PDB entry 8OQP | X-ray diffraction, 2.18 A resolution | chains B and C of the 4 polymer chains in the assembly

Chain B:
Protein: 3-hydroxyacyl-CoA dehydrogenase
Organism: Mycobacterium tuberculosis H37Rv
Notes: EC 1.1.1.35
UniProt: O53872 (O53872_MYCTU); residue numbers follow UniProt; this construct covers 1-720
Sequence (736 residues; numbered -15 to 720; the number before each row is that of its first residue; numbers below 1 keep their minus sign (Met-15 is residue -15)):
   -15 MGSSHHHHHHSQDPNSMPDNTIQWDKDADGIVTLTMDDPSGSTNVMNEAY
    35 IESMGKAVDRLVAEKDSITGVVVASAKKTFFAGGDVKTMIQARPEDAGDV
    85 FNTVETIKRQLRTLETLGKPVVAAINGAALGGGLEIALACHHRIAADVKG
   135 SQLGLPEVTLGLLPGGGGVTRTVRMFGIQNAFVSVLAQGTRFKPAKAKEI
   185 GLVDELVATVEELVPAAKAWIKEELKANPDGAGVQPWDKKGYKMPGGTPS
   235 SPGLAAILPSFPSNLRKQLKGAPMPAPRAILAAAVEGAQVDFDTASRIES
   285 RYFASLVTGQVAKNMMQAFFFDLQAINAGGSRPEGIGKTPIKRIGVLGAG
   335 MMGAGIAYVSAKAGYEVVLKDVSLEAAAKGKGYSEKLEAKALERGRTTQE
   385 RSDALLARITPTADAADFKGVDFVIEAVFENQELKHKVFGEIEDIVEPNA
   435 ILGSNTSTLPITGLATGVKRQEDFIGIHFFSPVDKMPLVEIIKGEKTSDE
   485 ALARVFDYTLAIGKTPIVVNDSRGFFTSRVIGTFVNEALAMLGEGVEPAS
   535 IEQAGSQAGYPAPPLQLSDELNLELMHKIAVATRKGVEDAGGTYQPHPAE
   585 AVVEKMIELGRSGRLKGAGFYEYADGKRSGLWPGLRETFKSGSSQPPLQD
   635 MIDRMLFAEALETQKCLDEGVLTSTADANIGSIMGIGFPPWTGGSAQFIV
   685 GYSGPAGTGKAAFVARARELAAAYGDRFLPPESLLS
Unresolved in the structure: -15 to -14, -7 to 0
Construct notes: initiating methionine (-15); expression tag (-14 to 0)
Residues lining bound ligands:
  - 2-azanyl-5-sulfo-benzoic acid (VXZ), molecule 1: Gly67, Gly68, Leu114, Gly115, Gly116, Pro140, Glu141, Thr143, Leu144, Arg175, Phe303, Phe304, Gln308
  - 2-azanyl-5-sulfo-benzoic acid (VXZ), molecule 2: Asn556, Glu558, Ser596, Leu599, Lys600
  - 2-azanyl-5-sulfo-benzoic acid (VXZ), molecule 3: Ser627, Ser628, Gln629, Pro630, Pro631, Asp634, Tyr708
  - 2-azanyl-5-sulfo-benzoic acid (VXZ), molecule 4: Gln648, Leu651, Thr657, Ser658, Thr659

Chain C:
Protein: Putative acyltransferase Rv0859
Organism: Mycobacterium tuberculosis H37Rv
Notes: EC 2.3.1.-
UniProt: O53871 (Y0859_MYCTU); residues 1-403 here = UniProt positions 1-403
Sequence (403 residues; each row starts with the number of its first residue):
     1 MSEEAFIYEAIRTPRGKQKNGSLHEVKPLSLVVGLIDELRKRHPDLDENL
    51 ISDVILGCVSPVGDQGGDIARAAVLASGMPVTSGGVQLNRFCASGLEAVN
   101 TAAQKVRSGWDDLVLAGGVESMSRVPMGSDGGAMGLDPATNYDVMFVPQS
   151 IGADLIATIEGFSREDVDAYALRSQQKAAEAWSGGYFAKSVVPVRDQNGL
   201 LILDHDEHMRPDTTKEGLAKLKPAFEGLAALGGFDDVALQKYHWVEKINH
   251 VHTGGNSSGIVDGAALVMIGSAAAGKLQGLTPRARIVATATSGADPVIML
   301 TGPTPATRKVLDRAGLTVDDIDLFELNEAFASVVLKFQKDLNIPDEKLNV
   351 NGGAIAMGHPLGATGAMILGTMVDELERRNARRALITLCIGGGMGVATII
   401 ERV
Unresolved in the structure: 1
Residues lining bound ligands:
  - 2-azanyl-5-sulfo-benzoic acid (VXZ), molecule 1: Tyr8, Glu9, Arg42, Lys189, Ser190, Thr281, Arg283, Asp374, Glu377
  - 2-azanyl-5-sulfo-benzoic acid (VXZ), molecule 2: Tyr186, Arg378, Arg379, Ala381

Interface between chain B and chain C:
Pairs across the interface (48):
  Ala239(B) with Leu136(C)
  Ala240(B) with Leu228(C)
  Ile241(B) with Leu231(C), hydrophobic
  Leu242(B) with Leu136(C), hydrophobic
  Pro243(B) with Gly135(C); Leu136(C); Asn141(C), hydrogen bond (backbone-side chain); Phe146(C), hydrophobic; Phe234(C)
  Ser244(B) with Leu231(C); Phe234(C)
  Pro246(B) with Pro138(C), hydrophobic; Asn141(C); Tyr142(C)
  Ser247(B) with Gly232(C), hydrogen bond (side chain-backbone); Gly233(C); Phe234(C); Val237(C)
  Asn248(B) with Leu231(C); Gly232(C); Gly233(C)
  Leu249(B) with Tyr142(C), hydrophobic
  Arg250(B) with Tyr142(C), hydrogen bond (side chain-backbone); Met145(C); Val237(C); Gln240(C), hydrogen bond (backbone-side chain)
  Lys251(B) with Gly233(C); Asp236(C)
  Lys254(B) with Gln240(C)
  Gly255(B) with Gln240(C)
  Arg262(B) with Ala139(C); Tyr142(C); Asp143(C), salt bridge
  Leu265(B) with Pro138(C), hydrophobic
  Ala266(B) with Pro138(C), hydrophobic
  Val269(B) with Pro138(C), hydrophobic
  Glu531(B) with Trp244(C)
  Ala533(B) with His243(C); Trp244(C)
  Ser534(B) with His243(C), hydrogen bond; Trp244(C), hydrogen bond (side chain-backbone)
  Gln537(B) with Leu239(C), hydrogen bond (side chain-backbone); Gln240(C); His243(C)
  Gln541(B) with Gln240(C), hydrogen bond (side chain-backbone)
  Gly614(B) with Glu246(C)
  Leu615(B) with Glu246(C), hydrogen bond (backbone-side chain)
  Leu632(B) with His243(C)
Interface residues without a listed pair, chain B (31 interface residues in all): Leu253, Ala256, Glu270, Tyr286, Met635
Interface residues without a listed pair, chain C (23 interface residues in all): Asp137, Val245

Overview:
Chain B and chain C form an interface of 31 and 23 residues respectively, with 9 hydrogen bonds and 1 salt
bridge. Polar pairs include Arg262(B)-Asp143(C), Pro243(B)-Asn141(C) and Ser247(B)-Gly232(C). Bound to chain
B: 4 copies of 2-azanyl-5-sulfo-benzoic acid. Bound to chain C: 2-azanyl-5-sulfo-benzoic acid.
Chain B is 3-hydroxyacyl-CoA dehydrogenase and chain C is Putative acyltransferase Rv0859, both from
Mycobacterium tuberculosis H37Rv; the structure, Structure of Mycobacterium tuberculosis beta-oxidation
trifunctional enzyme in complex with Fragment-M-76, was determined by X-ray diffraction (same publication as
8OPU, 8OPV, 8OPW, 8OPX, 8OPY, 8OQL and 10 further entries).
